PDB entry 5MMM | electron microscopy, 3.40 A resolution | chains A and K of the 61 polymer chains in the assembly

== Chain A ==
Molecule: 23S ribosomal RNA
Organism: Spinacia oleracea
Sequence (2810 nucleotides; each row starts with the number of its first residue):
     1 UUCAAACGAG GAAAGGCUUA CGGUGGAUAC CUAGGCACCC AGAGACGAGG AAGGGCGUAU
    61 UAAUCGACGA AAUGCUUCGG GGAGUUGAAA AUAAGCAGAG AUCCGGAGAU UCCCGAAUAG
   121 GUCAACCUUU CGAACUUCUG CUGAAUCCAU GGGCAGGCAA GAGACAACCU GGCGAACUGA
   181 AACAUCUUAG UAGCCAGAGG AAAAGAAAGC AAAAGCGAUU CCCGUAGUAG CGGCGAGCGA
   241 AAUGGGAGCA GCCUAAACCG UGAAAACGGG GUUGUGGGAG AGCAAUACAA GCGUCGUGCU
   301 GCUAGGCGAA UCAGUGGAGU GCGGAACCCU AGAUGGUGAA AGUCCAGUAG CCGAAAGCAU
   361 CACUAGCUUA UGCUCUGACC CGAGUAGCAU GGGGCACGUG GAAUCCCGUG UGAAUCAGCA
   421 AGGACCACCU UGCAAGGCUA AAUACUCCUG GGUGACCGAU AGCGAAGUAG UACCGUGAGG
   481 GAAGGGUGAA AAGAACCCCC AUCGGGGAGU GAAAUAGAAC AUGAAACCGU AAGCUCUCAA
   541 GCAGUGGGAG GGGGACCAGA CCCUGACCGC GUGCCUGUUG AAGAAUGAGC CGGCGACUCA
   601 UAGGCAGUGG CUUGGUUAAG GGAACCCACC GGAGCCGUAG CGAAAGCGAG UCUUCAUAGG
   661 GCAAUUGUCA CUGCUUAUGG ACCCGAACCU GGGUGAUCUA UCCAUGACCA GGAUGAAGCU
   721 UGGGUGAAAC UAAGUGGAGG UCCGAACCGA CUGAUGUUGA AGAAUCAGCG GAUGAGUUGU
   781 GGUUAGGGGU GAAAUGCCAC UCGAACCCAG AGCUAGCUGG UUCUCCCCGA AAUGCGUUGA
   841 GGCGCAGCAG UUGACUGGAC AUCUAGGGGU AAAGCACUGU UUCGGUGCGG GCCGCGAGAG
   901 CGGUACCAAA UCGAGGCAAA CUCUGAAUAC UAGAUAUGAC CUCCAAAUAA CAGGGGUCAA
   961 GGUCGGCCAG UGAGACGAUG GGGGAUAAGC UUCAUCGUCG AGAGGGAAAC AGCCCGGAUC
  1021 ACCAGCUAAG GCCCCUAAAU GACCGCUCAG UGAUAAAGGA GGUAGGGGUG CAGAGACAGC
  1081 CAGGAGGUUU GCCUAGAAGC AGCCACCCUU GAAAGAGUGC GUAAUAGCUC ACUGAUCGAG
  1141 CGCUCUUGCG CCGAAGAUGA ACGGGGCUAA GCGGUCUGCC GAAGCUGUGG GAUGUAAAAA
  1201 AACAUCGGUA GGGGAGCGUU CCGUGUUAGG GAGAAACGCG UGCGUGAGCC GCGUUGGACG
  1261 AAGCGGAAGC GAGAAUGUCG GCUUGAGUAA CGCAAACAUU GGUGAGAAUC CAAUGCCCCG
  1321 AAAACCUAAG GGUUCCUCCG CAAGGUUCGU CCACGGAGGG UGAGUCAGGG CCUAAGAUCA
  1381 GGCCGAAAGG CGUAGUCGAU GGACAACAGG UGAAUAUUCC UGUACUACCC CUUGUUGGUC
  1441 CCGAGGGACG GAGGAGGCUA GGUUAGCCGA AAGAUGGUUA UCGGUUCAAG GACGCAAGGU
  1501 GACCCUGUUU UUCAGGGUAA GAAGGGGUAG AGAAAAUGCC UCGAGCCAAU GUUCGAGUAC
  1561 CAGGCGCUAC GGCGCUGAAG UAACCGAUGC CAUACUCCCA GGAAAAGCUC GAACGACCUU
  1621 CAACAAAAGG GUACCUGUAC CCGAAACCGA CACAGGUAGG UAGGUAGAGA AUACCUAGGG
  1681 GCGCGAGACA ACUCUCUCUA AGGAACUCGG CAAAAUAGCC CCGUAACUUC GGGAGAAGGG
  1741 GUGCCCCCUC ACAAAGGGGG UCGAAGUGAC CAGGCCCGGG CGACUGUUUA CCAAAAACAC
  1801 AGGUCUCCGC AAAGUCGUAA GACCAUGUAU GGGGGCUGAC GCCUGCCCAG UGCCGGAAGG
  1861 UCAAGGAAGU UGGUGACCUG AUGACAGGGG AGCCGGCGAC CGAAGCCCCG GUGAACGGCG
  1921 GCCGUAACUA UAACGGUCCU AAGGUAGCGA AAUUCCUUGU CGGGUAAGUU CCGACCCGCA
  1981 CGAAAGGCGU AACGAUCUGG GCACUGUCUC GGAGAGAGGC UCGGUGAAAU AGACAUGUCU
  2041 GUGAAGAUGC GGACUACCUG CACCUGGACA GAAAGACCCU AUGAAGCUUU ACUGUUCCCU
  2101 GGGAUUGGCU UUGGGCUUUU CCUGCGCAGC UUAGGUGGAA GGCGAAGAAG GCCCCCUUCC
  2161 GGGGGGGCCC GAGCCAUCAG UGAGAUACCA CUCUGGAAGA GCUAGAAUUC UAACCUUGUG
  2221 UCAGGACCUA CGGGCCAAGG GACAUUCUCA GGUAGACAGU UUCUAUGGGG CGUAGGCCUC
  2281 CCAAAAGGUA ACGGAGGCGU GCAAAGGUUU CCUCGGGCCG GACGGAGAUU GGCCCUCGAG
  2341 UGCAAAGGCA GAAGGGAGCU UGACUGCAAG ACCCACCCGU CGAGCAGGGA CGAAAGUCGG
  2401 CCUUAGUGAU CCGACGGUGC CGAGUGGAAG GGCCGUCGCU CAACGGAUAA AAGUUACUCU
  2461 AGGGAUAACA GGCUGAUCUU CCCCAAGAGU UCACAUCGAC GGGAAGGUUU GGCACCUCGA
  2521 UGUCGGCUCU UCGCCACCUG GGGCUGUAGU AUGUUCCAAG GGUUGGGCUG UUCGCCCAUU
  2581 AAAGCGGUAC GUGAGCUGGG UUCAGAACGU CGUGAGACAG UUCGGUCCAU AUCCGGUGUG
  2641 GGCGUUAGAG CAUUGAGAGG ACCUUUCCCU AGUACGAGAG GACCGGGAAG GACGCACCUC
  2701 UGGUGUACCA GUUAUCGUGC CCACGGUAAA CGCUGGGUAG CCAAGUGCGG AGCGGAUAAC
  2761 UGCUGAAAGC AUCUAAGUAG UAAGCCCACC CCAAGAUGAG UGCUCUCCUA
Unresolved in the structure: 1, 515, 896-900, 1751-1755
Ion coordination: Mg2+ site 1 near A9 (its only coordinating residue here); Mg2+ site 2 near G11 (its only coordinating residue here); Mg2+ site 3 near G15 (its only coordinating residue here); Mg2+ site 4 near U24 (its only coordinating residue here); Mg2+ site 5: C30, G1260; Mg2+ site 6 near A45 (its only coordinating residue here); Mg2+ site 7 near A52 (its only coordinating residue here); Mg2+ site 8 near A71 (its only coordinating residue here); Mg2+ site 9 near U118 (its only coordinating residue here); Mg2+ site 10 near C148 (its only coordinating residue here); Mg2+ site 11: A160, G161; Mg2+ site 12: C177, U2260; 227 more Mg2+ sites not listed

== Chain K ==
Molecule: 50S ribosomal protein L13, chloroplastic
Organism: Spinacia oleracea
UniProt: P12629 (RK13_SPIOL); residues 1-250 here = UniProt positions 1-250
Sequence (250 residues; numbered 1 to 250; the number before each row is that of its first residue):
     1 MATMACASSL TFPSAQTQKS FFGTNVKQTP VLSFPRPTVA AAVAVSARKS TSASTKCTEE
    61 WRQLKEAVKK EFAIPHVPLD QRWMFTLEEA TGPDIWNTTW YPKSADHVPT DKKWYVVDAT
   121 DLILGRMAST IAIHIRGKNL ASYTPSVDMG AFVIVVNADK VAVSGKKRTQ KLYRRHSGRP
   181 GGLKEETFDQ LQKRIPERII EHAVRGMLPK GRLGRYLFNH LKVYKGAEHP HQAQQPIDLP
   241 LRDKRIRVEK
Unresolved in the structure: 1-47

== Interface between chain A and chain K ==
Contacting residue pairs - 116 pairs, chain A then chain K:
  A5(A) - Pro230(K)  sugar contact
  A5(A) - His231(K)  hydrogen bond to the sugar
  A5(A) - Gln234(K)  hydrogen bond to the sugar
  A6(A) - Trp114(K)  sugar contact
  A6(A) - Lys222(K)  salt bridge to the phosphate
  A6(A) - His231(K)  sugar contact
  A6(A) - Gln234(K)  hydrogen bond to the sugar
  C7(A) - Pro109(K)  sugar contact
  C7(A) - Phe152(K)  sugar contact
  C7(A) - Lys222(K)  salt bridge to the phosphate
  G8(A) - Pro109(K)  sugar contact
  G8(A) - Tyr216(K)  hydrogen bond to the phosphate
  A539(A) - Arg212(K)  salt bridge to the phosphate
  A539(A) - Arg215(K)  salt bridge to the phosphate
  A540(A) - Arg212(K)  salt bridge to the phosphate
  A540(A) - Arg215(K)  salt bridge to the phosphate
  G547(A) - Tyr101(K)  base contact
  G547(A) - Ser146(K)  base contact
  G548(A) - Tyr101(K)  sugar contact
  A549(A) - Tyr101(K)  sugar contact
  A549(A) - Pro102(K)  sugar contact
  A549(A) - Lys103(K)  phosphate contact
  A549(A) - Ser104(K)  hydrogen bond to the phosphate
  A549(A) - His107(K)  sugar contact
  G550(A) - Lys103(K)  phosphate contact
  G550(A) - Ser104(K)  hydrogen bond to the phosphate
  G551(A) - Lys69(K)  salt bridge to the phosphate
  G552(A) - Lys69(K)  salt bridge to the phosphate
  G559(A) - Thr91(K)  base contact
  G559(A) - Gly92(K)  sugar contact
  G559(A) - Pro93(K)  sugar contact
  G559(A) - Asp94(K)  base contact
  A560(A) - Pro93(K)  phosphate contact
  A566(A) - Tyr101(K)  hydrogen bond to the base
  C567(A) - Ser146(K)  hydrogen bond to the sugar
  C567(A) - Arg212(K)  salt bridge to the phosphate
  C567(A) - Leu213(K)  hydrogen bond to the phosphate
  C568(A) - Pro145(K)  sugar contact
  C568(A) - Ser146(K)  sugar contact
  C568(A) - Gly211(K)  phosphate contact
  C568(A) - Arg212(K)  hydrogen bond to the phosphate
  C568(A) - Leu213(K)  hydrogen bond to the phosphate
  C1023(A) - Asn97(K)  sugar contact
  C1023(A) - Thr98(K)  base contact
  C1023(A) - Thr99(K)  hydrogen bond to the base
  C1033(A) - Ser129(K)  hydrogen bond to the base
  C1034(A) - Ser129(K)  sugar contact
  C1034(A) - Ala132(K)  sugar contact
  C1034(A) - Ile133(K)  sugar contact
  C1034(A) - Met207(K)  hydrogen bond to the sugar
  C1035(A) - Lys138(K)  salt bridge to the phosphate
  C1035(A) - Met207(K)  sugar contact
  C1035(A) - Leu208(K)  sugar contact
  C1035(A) - Pro209(K)  sugar contact
  C1035(A) - Lys210(K)  sugar contact
  U1036(A) - Arg136(K)  salt bridge to the phosphate
  A1037(A) - Lys138(K)  salt bridge to the phosphate
  U1040(A) - Arg126(K)  hydrogen bond to the base
  U1040(A) - Ser129(K)  base contact
  U1040(A) - Arg242(K)  salt bridge to the phosphate
  U1040(A) - Asp243(K)  hydrogen bond to the base
  A1049(A) - Lys166(K)  salt bridge to the phosphate
  G1050(A) - Ser164(K)  base contact
  G1050(A) - Lys167(K)  hydrogen bond to the base
  G1050(A) - Gln170(K)  hydrogen bond to the phosphate
  G1159(A) - His176(K)  stacking on the base
  G1159(A) - Pro180(K)  phosphate contact
  G1159(A) - Gly181(K)  hydrogen bond to the phosphate
  A1160(A) - Arg174(K)  hydrogen bond to the sugar
  G1164(A) - Gly206(K)  hydrogen bond to the base
  G1165(A) - Ser129(K)  base contact
  G1165(A) - His202(K)  phosphate contact
  G1165(A) - Ala203(K)  hydrogen bond to the sugar
  G1165(A) - Gly206(K)  sugar contact
  G1165(A) - Met207(K)  hydrogen bond to the base
  G1166(A) - Gly125(K)  hydrogen bond to the phosphate
  G1166(A) - Lys171(K)  salt bridge to the phosphate
  G1166(A) - Tyr173(K)  phosphate contact
  G1166(A) - His202(K)  salt bridge to the phosphate
  G1166(A) - Ala203(K)  phosphate contact
  G1166(A) - Met207(K)  sugar contact
  C1167(A) - Ile123(K)  phosphate contact
  C1167(A) - Leu124(K)  phosphate contact
  C1167(A) - Gly125(K)  hydrogen bond to the phosphate
  C1167(A) - Arg126(K)  hydrogen bond to the phosphate
  C1167(A) - Lys167(K)  salt bridge to the phosphate
  U1168(A) - Ile123(K)  phosphate contact
  U1168(A) - Arg126(K)  salt bridge to the phosphate
  U1168(A) - Ser164(K)  hydrogen bond to the phosphate
  U1168(A) - Lys167(K)  salt bridge to the phosphate
  A1169(A) - Arg126(K)  hydrogen bond to the phosphate
  A1169(A) - Arg245(K)  hydrogen bond to the phosphate
  A1170(A) - Gly125(K)  base contact
  A1170(A) - Arg126(K)  salt bridge to the phosphate
  A1170(A) - Ser129(K)  base contact
  A1170(A) - Arg245(K)  salt bridge to the phosphate
  A2053(A) - Lys210(K)  salt bridge to the phosphate
  A2056(A) - Arg215(K)  base contact
  U2531(A) - Pro180(K)  sugar contact
  C2532(A) - Pro180(K)  phosphate contact
  C2532(A) - Gly181(K)  phosphate contact
  A2656(A) - Arg198(K)  hydrogen bond to the sugar
  G2657(A) - Arg175(K)  salt bridge to the phosphate
  G2657(A) - Arg194(K)  salt bridge to the phosphate
  G2657(A) - Arg198(K)  salt bridge to the phosphate
  A2658(A) - Arg175(K)  salt bridge to the phosphate
  A2658(A) - Ser177(K)  hydrogen bond to the phosphate
  A2658(A) - Arg179(K)  hydrogen bond to the sugar
  A2658(A) - Lys184(K)  salt bridge to the phosphate
  G2659(A) - Ser177(K)  hydrogen bond to the phosphate
  G2659(A) - Arg179(K)  sugar contact
  G2659(A) - Lys184(K)  salt bridge to the phosphate
  G2798(A) - Glu201(K)  hydrogen bond to the base
  G2798(A) - Arg205(K)  hydrogen bond to the base
  G2798(A) - Asn219(K)  hydrogen bond to the phosphate
  A2810(A) - Thr51(K)  hydrogen bond to the base
Other interface residues (no listed pair), chain A (48 interface residues in all): A4, C538, A1042
Other interface residues (no listed pair), chain K (76 interface residues in all): Thr110, Val147, Gly165, Gly178, Gly182, Leu183, Ile195, Phe218, Ala233, Lys244

== Overview ==
48 residues of chain A and 76 residues of chain K are in contact, with 37 hydrogen bonds, 28 salt bridges and
1 aromatic stacking contact. Polar contacts include A566(A)-Tyr101(K), C1023(A)-Thr99(K) and
C1033(A)-Ser129(K). C30(A) and G1260(A) form the Mg2+ site 5.
Chain A is 23S ribosomal RNA and chain K is 50S ribosomal protein L13, chloroplastic, both from Spinacia
oleracea; the structure, Structure of the 70S chloroplast ribosome, was determined by electron microscopy,
deposited together with 5MMI and 5MMJ.
